PDB entry 9N5C | X-ray diffraction, 3.60 A resolution | chains R and B of the 13 polymer chains in the assembly

[Chain R]
Molecule: 9-nt RNA strand
Sequence (9 nucleotides; row label = number of the first residue in the row):
     1 AUCGAGAGG
Metal / ion sites: Mg2+: G9 (shared with 3 residues of chain A)

[Chain B]
Molecule: DNA-directed RNA polymerase II subunit RPB2
Organism: Saccharomyces cerevisiae S288C
Notes: EC 2.7.7.6
UniProt: P08518 (RPB2_YEAST); residues 1-1224 here = UniProt positions 1-1224
Sequence (1224 residues; row label = number of the first residue in the row):
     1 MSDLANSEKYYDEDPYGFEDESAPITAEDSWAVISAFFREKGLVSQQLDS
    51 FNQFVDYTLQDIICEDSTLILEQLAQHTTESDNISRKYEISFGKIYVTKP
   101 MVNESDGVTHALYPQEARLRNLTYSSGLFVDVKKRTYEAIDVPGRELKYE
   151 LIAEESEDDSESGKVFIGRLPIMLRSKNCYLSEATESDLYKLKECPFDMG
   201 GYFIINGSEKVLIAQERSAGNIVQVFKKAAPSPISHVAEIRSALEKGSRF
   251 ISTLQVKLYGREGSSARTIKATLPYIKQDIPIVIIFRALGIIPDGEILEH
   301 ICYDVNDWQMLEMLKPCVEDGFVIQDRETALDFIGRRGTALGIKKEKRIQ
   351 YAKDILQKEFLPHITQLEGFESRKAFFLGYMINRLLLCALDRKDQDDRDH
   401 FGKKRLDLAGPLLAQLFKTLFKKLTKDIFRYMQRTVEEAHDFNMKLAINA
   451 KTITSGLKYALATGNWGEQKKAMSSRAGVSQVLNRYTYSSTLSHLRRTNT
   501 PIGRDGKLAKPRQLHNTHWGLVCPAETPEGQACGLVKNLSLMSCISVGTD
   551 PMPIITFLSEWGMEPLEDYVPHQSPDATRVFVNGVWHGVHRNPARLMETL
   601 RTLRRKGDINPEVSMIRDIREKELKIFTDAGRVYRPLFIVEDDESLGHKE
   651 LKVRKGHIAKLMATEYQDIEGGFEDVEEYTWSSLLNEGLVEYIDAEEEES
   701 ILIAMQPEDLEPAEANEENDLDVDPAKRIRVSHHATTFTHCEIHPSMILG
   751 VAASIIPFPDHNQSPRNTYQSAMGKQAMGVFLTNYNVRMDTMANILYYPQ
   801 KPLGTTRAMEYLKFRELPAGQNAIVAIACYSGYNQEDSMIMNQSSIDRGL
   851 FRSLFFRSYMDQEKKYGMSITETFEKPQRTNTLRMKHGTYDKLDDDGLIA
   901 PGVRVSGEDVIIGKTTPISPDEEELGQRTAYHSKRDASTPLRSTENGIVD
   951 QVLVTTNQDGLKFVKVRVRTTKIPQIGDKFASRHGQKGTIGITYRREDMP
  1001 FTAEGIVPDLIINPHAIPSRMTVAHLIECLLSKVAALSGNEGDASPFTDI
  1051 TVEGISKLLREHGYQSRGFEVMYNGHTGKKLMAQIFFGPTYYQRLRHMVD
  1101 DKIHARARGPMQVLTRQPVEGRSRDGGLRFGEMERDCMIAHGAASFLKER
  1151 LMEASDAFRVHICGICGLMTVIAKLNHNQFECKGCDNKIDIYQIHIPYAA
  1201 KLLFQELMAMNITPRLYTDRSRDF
Not modelled in the structure: 1-19, 74-85, 139-161, 338-344, 439-445, 503-508, 644-646, 669-675, 715-720, 920-929, 1222-1224
Metal / ion sites: Zn2+: Cys1163, Cys1166, Cys1182

[Interface between chain R and chain B]
Contacting residue pairs (12; chain R residue first):
  A1(R) with Gln1112(B), hydrogen bond to the phosphate
  A5(R) with Gly478(B), sugar contact; Gln481(B), hydrogen bond to the sugar
  G6(R) with Gln481(B), sugar contact
  A7(R) with Pro528(B), phosphate contact; Gln776(B), hydrogen bond to the phosphate; His1097(B), sugar contact
  G8(R) with Gln776(B), hydrogen bond to the phosphate; Lys979(B), hydrogen bond to the phosphate; His1097(B), sugar contact
  G9(R) with Lys979(B), salt bridge to the phosphate; Lys987(B), salt bridge to the phosphate
Other interface residues (no listed pair), chain R (7 interface residues in all): G4
Other interface residues (no listed pair), chain B (11 interface residues in all): Ala477, Val1113, Arg1124

[Overview]
The interface between chain R and chain B involves 7 residues on one side and 11 on the other; the contacts
include 5 hydrogen bonds and 2 salt bridges. Polar contacts include A5(R)-Gln481(B), A1(R)-Gln1112(B) and
A7(R)-Gln776(B). Cys1163(B), Cys1166(B) and Cys1182(B) form the Zn2+ site.
Here chain R is a 9-nt RNA strand and chain B is DNA-directed RNA polymerase II subunit RPB2 (Saccharomyces
cerevisiae S288C). Entry 9N5C (RNA polymerase II elongation complex with 8-oxoG at +1 site, CMPCPP-bound) was
determined by X-ray diffraction together with 9N5B, 9N5D, 9N5E, 9N5F and 9N5G from the same study.
